Entry 1L17 (X-ray diffraction, 1.70 A resolution); this record covers chain A.

# Chain A
Molecule: T4 lysozyme
Source organism: Enterobacteria phage T4
Notes: EC 3.2.1.17
Reference sequence: P00720 (LYS_BPT4); numbering as in UniProt (aligned over 1-164)
Sequence (164 residues; each row starts with the number of its first residue):
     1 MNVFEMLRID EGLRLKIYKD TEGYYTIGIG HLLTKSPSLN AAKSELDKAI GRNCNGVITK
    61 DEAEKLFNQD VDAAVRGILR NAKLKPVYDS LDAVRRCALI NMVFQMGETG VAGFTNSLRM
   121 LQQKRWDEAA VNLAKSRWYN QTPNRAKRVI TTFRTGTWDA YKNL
Differences from the reference sequence: engineered mutation Val3 (Ile in P00720)
Curated features (UniProtKB/Swiss-Prot):
  - active site (Proton donor/acceptor): Glu11, Asp20
  - binding site (substrate): Leu32, Phe104, Ser117, Asn132
  - mutagenesis: Glu11 (E11A/F/H/M/N: Complete loss of enzymatic activity; E11N: Loss of 84% of enzymatic activity; E11Q: Complete loss of activity), Asp20 (D20A/N/S/T: Complete loss of enzymatic activity; D20C: Nearly no effet on specific enzymatic activity; D20E/Q: Loss of 99% of enzymatic activity), Thr26 (T26E: Complete loss of activity at neutral pH; covalently bound substrate; T26H: Facilitates transglycosylation more effectively than hydrolysis; covalently bound substrate), Gly30 (G30A: Almost complete loss of enzymatic activity; G30F: Almost complete loss of enzymatic activity. The enzyme is destabilized by 1.5 kcal/mol), Ser117 (S117F: 10-fold decrease in enzymatic activity; S117I: 500-fold decrease in enzymatic activity; S117V: 50-fold decrease in enzymatic activity), Asn132 (N132I: 5-fold decrease in enzymatic activity; N132M/F: 2-fold decrease in enzymatic activity)

# Summary
From UniProt: active-site residues Glu11 and Asp20, 4 substrate-binding residues and 6 mutagenesis sites.
Chain A is T4 lysozyme (Enterobacteria phage T4); the structure, Hydrophobic stabilization in T4 lysozyme, was
determined by X-ray diffraction (same publication as 1L18).
